Entry 5X5L (X-ray diffraction, 2.75 A resolution); this record covers chains E and G of the 10 polymer chains in the assembly.

Chain E:
Protein: AdeR
From: Acinetobacter baumannii
Notes: fragment: DNA-binding (UNP 139-247)
UniProt: E1A0Z5 (E1A0Z5_ACIBA); residue numbers follow UniProt; this construct covers 139-247
Chain sequence (109 residues; numbered 139 to 247; the number before each row is that of its first residue):
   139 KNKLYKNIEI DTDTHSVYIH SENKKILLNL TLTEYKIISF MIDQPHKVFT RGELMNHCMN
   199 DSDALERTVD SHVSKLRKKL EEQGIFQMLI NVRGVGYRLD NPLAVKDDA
Disordered / not traced: 139, 159, 199, 240-247
What the authors report for this chain:
  - binding site for the 25-nt DNA strand: Arg-205, Ser-212, Arg-215, Arg-231, Tyr-235
  - binding site for the 25-nt DNA strand: Ser-209
  - specificity-determining residues: Arg-205, Asp-208, Ser-209, Lys-213, Arg-231
  - mutagenesis - R231A: abolished binding to intercistronic DNA
  - binding site for the 25-nt DNA strand (chain G): Arg-205, Asp-208, Lys-213, Arg-231

Chain G:
Molecule: 25-nt DNA strand
Sequence (25 nucleotides; numbered 0 to 24; the number before each row is that of its first residue; numbering starts at 0):
     0 TTCTCCACAC TTACTCCACA CTTTA

How chain E and chain G interact:
Pairs across the interface - 18 pairs, chain E then chain G:
  Thr-169(E) / DT14(G)  hydrogen bond to the phosphate
  Leu-170(E) / DT14(G)  phosphate contact
  Thr-171(E) / DT14(G)  hydrogen bond to the phosphate
  Met-197(E) / DC15(G)  phosphate contact
  Asn-198(E) / DC15(G)  phosphate contact
  Ser-200(E) / DC15(G)  hydrogen bond to the phosphate
  Ala-202(E) / DC15(G)  phosphate contact
  Ala-202(E) / DC16(G)  phosphate contact
  Leu-203(E) / DC16(G)  hydrogen bond to the phosphate
  Leu-203(E) / DA17(G)  phosphate contact
  Thr-206(E) / DC15(G)  sugar contact
  Thr-206(E) / DC16(G)  hydrogen bond to the phosphate
  Ser-209(E) / DC16(G)  hydrogen bond to the base
  His-210(E) / DT14(G)  phosphate contact
  His-210(E) / DC15(G)  salt bridge to the phosphate
  Lys-213(E) / DC15(G)  base contact
  Lys-213(E) / DC16(G)  base contact
  Arg-231(E) / DT23(G)  base contact
Other interface residues (no listed pair), chain G (6 interface residues in all): DC13

In short:
Chain E and chain G form an interface of 13 and 6 residues respectively, with 6 hydrogen bonds and 1 salt
bridge. Polar pairs include Ser-209(E)/DC16(G), Thr-169(E)/DT14(G) and Thr-171(E)/DT14(G). The paper reports a
binding site for the 25-nt DNA strand at Arg-205(E), Ser-212(E) and Arg-215(E) among others; R231A of chain E
abolishes binding to intercistronic DNA.
Chain E is AdeR (Acinetobacter baumannii) and chain G is a 25-nt DNA strand; the structure, Crystal structure
of response regulator AdeR DNA binding domain in complex with an intercistronic region, was determined by
X-ray diffraction together with 5X5J and 5XJP from the same study.
